PDB entry 5XSN | X-ray diffraction, 2.50 A resolution | chains A and B

== Chain A (and B) ==
Protein: Phosphodiesterase acting on cyclic dinucleotides
From: Staphylococcus aureus
Notes: chain B of this document is another copy of the same molecule, construct and numbering; everything in this record applies to it too
UniProtKB: A0A0U1MUE2 (A0A0U1MUE2_STAAU); residues 316-655 here correspond to UniProt positions 322-661 (UniProt number = residue number + 6)
Amino-acid sequence (343 residues; row label = number of the first residue in the row):
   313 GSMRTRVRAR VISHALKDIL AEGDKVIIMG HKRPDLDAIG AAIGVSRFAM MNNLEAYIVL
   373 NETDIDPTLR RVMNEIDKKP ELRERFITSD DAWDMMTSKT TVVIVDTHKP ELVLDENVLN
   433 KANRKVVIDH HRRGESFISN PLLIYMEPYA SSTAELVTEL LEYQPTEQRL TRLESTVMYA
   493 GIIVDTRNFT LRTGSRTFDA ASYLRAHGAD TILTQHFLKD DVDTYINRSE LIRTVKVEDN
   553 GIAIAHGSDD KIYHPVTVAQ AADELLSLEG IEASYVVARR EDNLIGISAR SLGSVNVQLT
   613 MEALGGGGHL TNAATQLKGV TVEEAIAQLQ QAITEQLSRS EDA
Not modelled in the structure: 313-318, 652-655
Differences from the reference sequence: expression tag (313-315)
Bound ions: Mn2+ site 1: His343, Asp347, Asp418; Mn2+ site 2: Asp349, Asp418, His442, Asp497
Ligand contacts: 2BA ((2R,3R,3aS,5R,7aR,9R,10R,10aS,12R,14aR)-2,9-bis(6-amino-9H-purin-9-yl)octahydro-2H,7H-difuro[3,2-d:3',2'-j][1,3,7,9,2,8 ]tetraoxadiphosphacyclododecine-3,5,10,12-tetrol 5,12-dioxide): Arg499, Pro567, Val568, Ala571, Gln572, Asp575, Arg592, Ser600, Arg602, Gly617, Gly618, Gly619, Gly620, His621, Asn624, Ala625, Ala626, Thr627, Gln628

== How chain A and chain B interact ==
Contacting residue pairs (63; chain A residue first):
  Tyr491(A) - Phe501(B)
  Tyr491(A) - Phe510(B)
  Asn500(A) - Asn500(B)  hydrogen bond (backbone-side chain)
  Phe501(A) - Tyr491(B)
  Phe501(A) - Phe501(B)  hydrophobic
  Phe501(A) - Phe510(B)  hydrophobic
  Phe501(A) - Thr523(B)
  Thr502(A) - Thr523(B)
  Thr502(A) - Gln527(B)
  Thr505(A) - Arg517(B)  hydrogen bond (backbone-side chain)
  Gly506(A) - Arg517(B)
  Ser507(A) - Ser514(B)  hydrogen bond (backbone-side chain)
  Ser507(A) - Arg517(B)
  Ser507(A) - Ala518(B)
  Phe510(A) - Tyr491(B)
  Phe510(A) - Phe501(B)  hydrophobic
  Phe510(A) - Phe510(B)
  Phe510(A) - Ala513(B)
  Phe510(A) - Ser514(B)
  Asp511(A) - Ser514(B)  hydrogen bond
  Ala513(A) - Phe510(B)
  Ser514(A) - Ser507(B)  hydrogen bond (side chain-backbone)
  Ser514(A) - Phe510(B)
  Ser514(A) - Asp511(B)  hydrogen bond
  Arg517(A) - Thr505(B)  hydrogen bond (side chain-backbone)
  Arg517(A) - Gly506(B)
  Arg517(A) - Ser507(B)
  Arg517(A) - Phe510(B)
  Ala518(A) - Ser507(B)
  Thr523(A) - Thr502(B)
  Gln527(A) - Thr502(B)
  Lys531(A) - Leu578(B)  hydrogen bond (side chain-backbone)
  Lys531(A) - Ser579(B)
  Lys531(A) - Glu581(B)
  Lys531(A) - Leu604(B)
  Asp532(A) - Leu580(B)
  Asp532(A) - Glu581(B)  hydrogen bond (backbone-backbone)
  Asp533(A) - Glu581(B)
  Val534(A) - Val547(B)  hydrophobic
  Val534(A) - Leu580(B)  hydrophobic
  Tyr537(A) - Ser541(B)
  Tyr537(A) - Ile544(B)
  Tyr537(A) - Glu576(B)
  Ile538(A) - Arg545(B)
  Ser541(A) - Tyr537(B)
  Ile544(A) - Tyr537(B)
  Arg545(A) - Ile538(B)
  Glu576(A) - Tyr537(B)
  Leu578(A) - Lys531(B)  hydrogen bond (backbone-side chain)
  Ser579(A) - Lys531(B)
  Ser579(A) - Asp532(B)  hydrogen bond (backbone-backbone)
  Leu580(A) - Lys531(B)  hydrogen bond (backbone-side chain)
  Leu580(A) - Asp532(B)
  Leu580(A) - Val534(B)  hydrophobic
  Leu580(A) - Tyr537(B)  hydrophobic
  Glu581(A) - Arg383(B)  salt bridge
  Glu581(A) - Lys531(B)
  Glu581(A) - Asp532(B)  hydrogen bond (backbone-backbone)
  Glu581(A) - Asp533(B)
  Ile583(A) - Lys531(B)  hydrogen bond (backbone-side chain)
  Leu604(A) - Ile524(B)
  Leu604(A) - Gln527(B)
  Leu604(A) - Lys531(B)
Other interface residues (no listed pair), chain A (32 interface residues in all): Arg383
Other interface residues (no listed pair), chain B (35 interface residues in all): Val549, Ile583

== In short ==
The interface between chain A and chain B involves 32 residues on one side and 35 on the other; the contacts
include 14 hydrogen bonds and 1 salt bridge. Polar contacts include Glu581(A)-Arg383(B), Asn500(A)-Asn500(B)
and Thr505(A)-Arg517(B). Bound to chain A: compound 2BA.
Chain A and chain B are both Phosphodiesterase acting on cyclic dinucleotides (Staphylococcus aureus); the
structure, The catalytic domain of GdpP with c-di-AMP, was determined by X-ray diffraction together with 5XSI
and 5XSP from the same study.
